PDB entry 6SNC | X-ray diffraction, 3.20 A resolution | chains B and C of the 3 polymer chains in the assembly

== Chain B ==
Molecule: LNO1 Heavy Chain
Organism: Homo sapiens
Chain sequence (235 residues; numbered 1 to 220 plus 15 insertion-coded residues; the number before each row is that of its first residue; a row labelled like 35A-35B holds insertion residues (35A, then the next letters in order)):
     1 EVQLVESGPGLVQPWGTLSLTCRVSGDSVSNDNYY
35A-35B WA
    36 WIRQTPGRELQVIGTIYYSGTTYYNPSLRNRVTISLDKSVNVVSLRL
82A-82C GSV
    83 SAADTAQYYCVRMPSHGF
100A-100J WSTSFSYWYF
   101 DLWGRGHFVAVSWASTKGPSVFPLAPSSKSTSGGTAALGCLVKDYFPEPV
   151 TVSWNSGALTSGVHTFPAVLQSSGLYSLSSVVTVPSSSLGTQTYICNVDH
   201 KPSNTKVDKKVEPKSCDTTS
Unresolved in the structure: 1, 217-220
Disulfides: Cys22-Cys92, Cys140-Cys196

== Chain C ==
Molecule: Envelope glycoprotein gp160
Reference sequence: G3DH64 (G3DH64_9HIV1); residues 671-689 here correspond to UniProt positions 693-711 (UniProt number = residue number + 22)
Chain sequence (25 residues; numbered 671 to 695; the number before each row is that of its first residue):
   671 NWFDITNWLWYIKLFIMIVKKKKKK
Unresolved in the structure: 690-695
Construct notes: expression tag (690-695)

== How chain B and chain C interact ==
Pairs across the interface - 15 pairs, chain B then chain C:
  Tyr35(B) - Trp672(C)
  Tyr35(B) - Phe673(C)  hydrophobic
  Thr50(B) - Phe673(C)
  Tyr58(B) - Asn671(C)
  Met95(B) - Phe673(C)  hydrophobic
  Phe100(B) - Lys683(C)  hydrogen bond (backbone-side chain)
  Trp100A(B) - Lys683(C)
  Trp100A(B) - Ile686(C)  hydrophobic
  Ser100B(B) - Lys683(C)  hydrogen bond (backbone-side chain)
  Phe100E(B) - Leu679(C)  hydrophobic
  Phe100E(B) - Trp680(C)
  Ser100F(B) - Thr676(C)
  Ser100F(B) - Trp680(C)
  Trp100H(B) - Phe673(C)
  Trp100H(B) - Thr676(C)  hydrogen bond
Also at the interface, not in a pair above, chain C (11 interface residues in all): Asn677, Ile682, Met687
The authors on this interface:
  - epitope / paratope residues, chain C: Ile682(C), Met687(C)

== In short ==
Chain B and chain C form an interface of 10 and 11 residues respectively; the contacts include 3 hydrogen
bonds. Polar contacts include Trp100H(B)-Thr676(C), Phe100(B)-Lys683(C) and Ser100B(B)-Lys683(C). From the
paper: epitope/paratope residues Ile682(C) and Met687(C).
Here chain B is LNO1 Heavy Chain (Homo sapiens) and chain C is Envelope glycoprotein gp160. Entry 6SNC
(crystal structure of LN01 Fab in complex with an HIV-1 gp41 peptide) was determined by X-ray diffraction
together with 6SND and 6SNE from the same study.
